8B4A - chains A and B of the 4 polymer chains in the assembly; structure by X-ray diffraction, 3.06 A resolution.

[Chain A (and B)]
Protein: 2-aminobenzoylacetyl-CoA thioesterase
From: Pseudomonas aeruginosa PAO1
Notes: EC 3.1.2.32; chain B of this document is another copy of the same molecule, construct and numbering; everything in this record applies to it too
UniProtKB: P20581 (PQSE_PSEAE); residues 1-301 here = UniProt positions 1-301
Chain sequence (318 residues; each row starts with the number of its first residue; numbers below 1 keep their minus sign (Met-16 is residue -16)):
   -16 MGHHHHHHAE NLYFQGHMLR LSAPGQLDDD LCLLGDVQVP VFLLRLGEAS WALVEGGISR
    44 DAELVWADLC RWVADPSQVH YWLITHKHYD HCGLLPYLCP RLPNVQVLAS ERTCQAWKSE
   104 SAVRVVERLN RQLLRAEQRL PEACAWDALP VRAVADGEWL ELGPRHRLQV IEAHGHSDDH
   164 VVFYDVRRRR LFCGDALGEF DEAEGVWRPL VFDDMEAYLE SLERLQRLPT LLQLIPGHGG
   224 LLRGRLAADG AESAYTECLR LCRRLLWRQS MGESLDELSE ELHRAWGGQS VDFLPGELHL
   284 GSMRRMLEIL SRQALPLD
Disordered / not traced: -16 to -3 (chain B: -16 to 0)
Construct notes: initiating methionine (-16); expression tag (-15 to 0)
Metal / ion sites: Fe ion site 1: His69, His71, His159, Asp178; Fe ion site 2: Asp73, His74, Asp178, His221
Swiss-Prot annotation at these positions:
  - binding site (Fe cation): His69, His71, Asp73, His74, His159, Asp178, His221
  - mutagenesis: Glu182 (E182A: Strong decrease in kcat with S-(4-nitrobenzoyl)mercaptoethane as substrate)
From the paper describing this entry:
  - self-association interface (contacts with another copy of this molecule): Glu187
  - mutagenesis - E187R: decreased signaling in response to pyocyanin
  - mutagenesis - R148A: unchanged binding to Regulatory protein RhlR
  - mutagenesis - E187R (13.8 +/- 3.9 uM): decreased binding to Regulatory protein RhlR
  - mutagenesis - R150A, R170A, R172A: decreased signaling

[How chain A and chain B interact]
Pairs across the interface - 48 pairs, chain A then chain B:
  Leu2(A) - Ser253(B)
  Leu2(A) - Leu300(B)  hydrophobic
  Leu2(A) - Asp301(B)
  Arg3(A) - Trp250(B)
  Phe183(A) - Trp250(B)  hydrophobic
  Glu185(A) - Trp250(B)  hydrogen bond (backbone-side chain)
  Glu185(A) - Met254(B)
  Ala186(A) - Trp250(B)
  Ala186(A) - Met254(B)
  Glu187(A) - Arg247(B)  salt bridge
  Glu187(A) - Trp250(B)
  Glu187(A) - Arg251(B)  salt bridge
  Gly188(A) - Trp250(B)
  Val189(A) - Arg243(B)
  Gly227(A) - Asp301(B)
  Arg228(A) - Arg246(B)
  Arg228(A) - Pro299(B)
  Arg228(A) - Leu300(B)
  Arg228(A) - Asp301(B)
  Leu229(A) - Arg246(B)
  Leu229(A) - Trp250(B)  hydrophobic
  Asp232(A) - Arg246(B)  salt bridge
  Ser236(A) - Arg246(B)
  Thr239(A) - Thr239(B)
  Glu240(A) - Arg243(B)  salt bridge
  Arg243(A) - Val189(B)
  Arg243(A) - Glu240(B)  salt bridge
  Arg243(A) - Arg243(B)
  Arg246(A) - Gly188(B)  hydrogen bond (side chain-backbone)
  Arg246(A) - Leu229(B)
  Arg246(A) - Asp232(B)  salt bridge
  Arg246(A) - Ser236(B)  hydrogen bond
  Arg247(A) - Glu187(B)  salt bridge
  Trp250(A) - Arg3(B)
  Trp250(A) - Phe183(B)  hydrophobic
  Trp250(A) - Glu185(B)  hydrogen bond (side chain-backbone)
  Trp250(A) - Ala186(B)
  Trp250(A) - Glu187(B)
  Trp250(A) - Gly188(B)
  Trp250(A) - Leu229(B)  hydrophobic
  Arg251(A) - Ala186(B)
  Arg251(A) - Glu187(B)  salt bridge
  Met254(A) - Glu185(B)
  Met254(A) - Ala186(B)
  Leu298(A) - Arg228(B)
  Pro299(A) - Arg228(B)  hydrogen bond (backbone-side chain)
  Leu300(A) - Leu2(B)
  Leu300(A) - Arg228(B)
Other interface residues (no listed pair), chain A (29 interface residues in all): His0, Asp184, Arg226, Ser253, Asp301
Other interface residues (no listed pair), chain B (25 interface residues in all): Asp184

[Overview]
29 residues of chain A face 25 of chain B across their interface; the contacts include 5 hydrogen bonds and 8
salt bridges. Polar contacts include Glu187(A)-Arg247(B), Glu187(A)-Arg251(B) and Asp232(A)-Arg246(B). The
paper reports that R150A, R170A and R172A of chain A reduce signaling; a self-association interface involving
Glu187(A); 5 substitutions were tested in all.
Both chains are 2-aminobenzoylacetyl-CoA thioesterase (Pseudomonas aeruginosa PAO1). Entry 8B4A (Nativ complex
of PqsE and RhlR with autoinducer C4-HSL) was determined by X-ray diffraction, deposited together with 7R3J.
